PDB entry 4CCY | X-ray diffraction, 2.04 A resolution | chain A

Chain A:
Name: Carboxylesterase ybfk
From: Bacillus subtilis SUBSP. subtilis STR. 168
Notes: EC 3.1.1.1
UniProtKB: O31452 (YBFK_BACSU); residues 2-297 here correspond to UniProt positions 1-296 (UniProt number = residue number - 1)
Amino-acid sequence (296 residues; row label = number of the first residue in the row):
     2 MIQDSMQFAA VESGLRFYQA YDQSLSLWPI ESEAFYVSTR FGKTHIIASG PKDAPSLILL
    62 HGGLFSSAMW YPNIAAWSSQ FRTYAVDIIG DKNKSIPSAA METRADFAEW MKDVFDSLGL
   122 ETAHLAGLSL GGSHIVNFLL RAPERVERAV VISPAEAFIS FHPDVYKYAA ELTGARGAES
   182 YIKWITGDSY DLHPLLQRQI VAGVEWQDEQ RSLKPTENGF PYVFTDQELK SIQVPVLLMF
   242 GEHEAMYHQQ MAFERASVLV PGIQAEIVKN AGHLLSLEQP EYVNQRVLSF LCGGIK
Not modelled in the structure: 2-11, 297
Modified positions: C293 (s-hydroxycysteine; CSO)
Bound ions: Na+ site 1: T187, G188, Y191; Na+ site 2: E245, Y248, Q250
Curated features (UniProtKB/Swiss-Prot):
  - active site (Charge relay system): S130, E245, H274
What the authors report for this chain:
  - catalytic residues: G64, S130, L131, E245, H274
  - Na+ coordination: T187, G188, Y191, E245, Y248, Q250
  - contacts within the chain: S130-H274 (hydrogen bond), E245-H274 (hydrogen bond)
  - specificity-determining residues: V166 (citing earlier work)
  - specificity-determining residues: Y182 (from molecular simulation)

Overview:
The Na+ site 1 is built by T187, G188 and Y191. The Na+ site 2 is built by E245, Y248 and Q250. From UniProt:
3 active-site residues. From the paper: catalytic residues G64, S130 and L131 among others; Na+ coordination
by T187, G188 and Y191 among others.
Chain A is Carboxylesterase ybfk (Bacillus subtilis SUBSP. subtilis STR. 168); the structure, Crystal
structure of carboxylesterase CesB (YbfK) from Bacillus subtilis, was determined by X-ray diffraction,
deposited together with 4CCW.
